Entry 9MR7 (electron microscopy, 3.56 A resolution); this record covers chains E and F of the 12 polymer chains in the assembly.

Chain E:
Molecule: Pertussis toxin subunit 4
Source organism: Bordetella pertussis
UniProtKB: P0A3R5 (TOX4_BORPE); residues 1-110 here correspond to UniProt positions 43-152 (UniProt number = residue number + 42)
Sequence (110 residues; each row starts with the number of its first residue):
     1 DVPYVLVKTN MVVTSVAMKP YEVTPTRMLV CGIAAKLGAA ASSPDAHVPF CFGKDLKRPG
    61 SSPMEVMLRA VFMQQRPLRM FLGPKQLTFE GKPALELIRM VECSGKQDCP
Disulfide bonds: C31-C51, C103-C109

Chain F:
Molecule: Pertussis toxin subunit 5
Source organism: Bordetella pertussis
UniProtKB: P04981 (TOX5_BORPE); residues 1-99 here correspond to UniProt positions 35-133 (UniProt number = residue number + 34)
Sequence (99 residues; each row starts with the number of its first residue):
     1 GLPTHLYKNF TVQELALKLK GKNQEFCLTA FMSGRSLVRA CLSDAGHEHD TWFDTMLGFA
    61 ISAYALKSRI ALTVEDSPYP GTPGDLLELQ ICPLNGYCE
Disordered / not traced: 1
Disulfide bonds: C27-C41, C92-C98

How chain E and chain F interact:
Contacting residue pairs - 16 pairs, chain E then chain F:
  T14(E) with P93(F)
  S15(E) with I91(F); P93(F)
  V16(E) with Q90(F); I91(F), hydrogen bond (backbone-backbone)
  A17(E) with E88(F); L89(F); Q90(F)
  M18(E) with E88(F); L89(F), hydrogen bond (backbone-backbone)
  P20(E) with L87(F)
  M28(E) with W52(F), hydrophobic; T55(F)
  H47(E) with E99(F), salt bridge
  L56(E) with T51(F)
  M73(E) with L66(F), hydrophobic
Other interface residues (no listed pair), chain E (14 interface residues in all): K19, R69, F72, F89
Other interface residues (no listed pair), chain F (14 interface residues in all): M56, F59, L94

Summary:
Chain E and chain F each contribute 14 residues to their interface, with 2 hydrogen bonds and 1 salt bridge.
Polar contacts include H47(E)-E99(F), V16(E)-I91(F) and M18(E)-L89(F).
Here chain E is Pertussis toxin subunit 4 and chain F is Pertussis toxin subunit 5, both from Bordetella
pertussis. Entry 9MR7 (Genetiocally detoxified pertussis toxin in complex with hu1B7 Fab and hu11E6 Fab) was
determined by electron microscopy.
